3AEQ - chains C and D of the 4 polymer chains in the assembly; structure by X-ray diffraction, 2.90 A resolution.

[Chain C]
Name: Light-independent protochlorophyllide reductase subunit N
From: Rhodobacter capsulatus
Notes: EC 1.18.-.-
UniProt: P26164 (BCHN_RHOCA); numbering as in UniProt (aligned over 2-424)
Sequence (437 residues; each row starts with the number of its first residue; numbers below 1 keep their minus sign (Met-12 is residue -12)):
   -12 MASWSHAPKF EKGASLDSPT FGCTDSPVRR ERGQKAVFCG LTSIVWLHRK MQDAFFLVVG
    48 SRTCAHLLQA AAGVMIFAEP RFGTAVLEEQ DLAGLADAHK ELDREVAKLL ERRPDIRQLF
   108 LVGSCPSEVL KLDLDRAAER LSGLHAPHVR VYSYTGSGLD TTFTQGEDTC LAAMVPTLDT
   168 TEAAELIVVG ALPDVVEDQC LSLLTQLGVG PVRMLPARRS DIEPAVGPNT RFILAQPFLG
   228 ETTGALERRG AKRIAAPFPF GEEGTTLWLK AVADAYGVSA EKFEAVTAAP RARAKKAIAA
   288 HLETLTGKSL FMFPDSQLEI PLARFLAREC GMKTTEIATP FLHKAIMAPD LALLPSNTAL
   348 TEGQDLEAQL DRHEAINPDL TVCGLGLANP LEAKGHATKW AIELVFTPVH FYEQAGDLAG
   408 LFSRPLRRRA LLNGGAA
Disordered / not traced: -12 to 6, 421-424
Construct notes: expression tag (-12 to 1)
Bound ions: 4Fe-4S cluster Fe: Cys26, Cys51, Cys112 (shared with Asp36(D) of chain D)
Ligand contacts:
  - Protochlorophyllide (PMR): Phe25, Thr29, Val32, Trp33, Leu54, Ala57, Ala58, Phe150, Leu372, Trp387, Ile389, Phe393
  - 4Fe-4S cluster (SF4): Cys26, Leu28, Thr50, Cys51, Leu54, Ser111, Cys112, Pro113, Gly143, Ser144, Gly145
UniProt features mapped onto this chain:
  - binding site ([4Fe-4S] cluster): Cys26, Cys51, Cys112
  - mutagenesis: Phe25 (F25A: Retains 50% activity), Cys26 (C26A: Does not form heterotetramers), Cys51 (C51A: Does not form heterotetramers), Cys112 (C112A: Does not form heterotetramers)

[Chain D]
Name: Light-independent protochlorophyllide reductase subunit B
From: Rhodobacter capsulatus
Notes: EC 1.18.-.-
UniProt: P26163 (BCHB_RHOCA); numbering as in UniProt (aligned over 1-525)
Sequence (525 residues; row label = number of the first residue in the row):
     1 MKLTLWTYEG PPHVGAMRVA TAMKDLQLVL HGPQGDTYAD LLFTMIERRN ARPPVSFSTF
    61 EASHMGTDTA ILLKDALAAA HARYKPQAMA VALTCTAELL QDDPNGISRA LNLPVPVVPL
   121 ELPSYSRKEN YGADETFRAL VRALAVPMER TPEVTCNLLG ATALGFRHRD DVAEVTKLLA
   181 TMGIKVNVCA PLGASPDDLR KLGQAHFNVL MYPETGESAA RHLERACKQP FTKIVPIGVG
   241 ATRDFLAEVS KITGLPVVTD ESTLRQPWWS ASVDSTYLTG KRVFIFGDGT HVIAAARIAA
   301 KEVGFEVVGM GCYNREMARP LRTAAAEYGL EALITDDYLE VEKAIEAAAP ELILGTQMER
   361 NIAKKLGLPC AVISAPVHVQ DFPARYAPQM GFEGANVLFD TWVHPLVMGL EEHLLTMFRE
   421 DFEFHDAAGA SHHGGKAVAR EESPVAPADL APAATSDTPA APSPVVVTQA SGEIRWMPEA
   481 ERELRKIPFF VRGKAKRNTE LYAAHKGVCD ITVETLYEAK AHYAR
Disordered / not traced: 420-525
Bound ions: 4Fe-4S cluster Fe: Asp36 (shared with Cys26(C), Cys51(C), Cys112(C) of chain C)
Ligand contacts:
  - Protochlorophyllide (PMR), molecule 1: Tyr38, Leu41, Leu42, Met45, Ile46, Val379
  - Protochlorophyllide (PMR), molecule 2: Val273, Asp274, Met408, Gly409, Leu410, Glu411, His413
  - 4Fe-4S cluster (SF4): Pro33, Gln34, Gly35, Asp36, Thr96
UniProt features mapped onto this chain:
  - active site: Asp274 (Proton donor)
  - binding site ([4Fe-4S] cluster): Asp36
  - binding site (substrate): Gly409, Leu410
  - mutagenesis: Asp36 (D36A: Retains 13% activity; D36C/S: Almost no enzymatic activity), Cys95 (C95A: Does not form heterotetramers), Asp274 (D274A: Almost no enzymatic activity), Met408 (M408A: Retains 85% activity), Leu410 (L410A: Almost no enzymatic activity)

[Interface between chain C and chain D]
Contacting residue pairs (101):
  Arg19(C) - His64(D)  hydrogen bond
  Gly20(C) - Thr59(D)
  Gln21(C) - Ser56(D)
  Gln21(C) - Phe57(D)
  Gln21(C) - Thr59(D)
  Lys22(C) - Gln34(D)
  Lys22(C) - Thr37(D)
  Lys22(C) - Thr59(D)
  Ala23(C) - Thr37(D)
  Val24(C) - Gln34(D)
  Val24(C) - Gly35(D)
  Val24(C) - Thr37(D)
  Phe25(C) - Tyr38(D)  hydrophobic
  Phe25(C) - Leu41(D)  hydrophobic
  Ser48(C) - Cys95(D)  hydrogen bond
  Arg49(C) - Thr7(D)  hydrogen bond
  Arg49(C) - Glu9(D)
  Arg49(C) - Gly10(D)
  Arg49(C) - Lys128(D)
  Thr50(C) - Pro11(D)
  Thr50(C) - His13(D)
  Thr50(C) - Asp36(D)
  Thr50(C) - Tyr38(D)  hydrogen bond (backbone-side chain)
  Thr50(C) - Cys95(D)  hydrogen bond
  Ala52(C) - Thr4(D)
  His53(C) - Thr7(D)
  His53(C) - Gly10(D)
  His53(C) - Pro11(D)
  His53(C) - Tyr38(D)  hydrogen bond
  His53(C) - Leu42(D)
  Leu54(C) - Tyr38(D)  hydrophobic
  Gln56(C) - Trp6(D)
  Gln56(C) - Thr7(D)  hydrogen bond (side chain-backbone)
  Val61(C) - His378(D)
  Ile63(C) - Leu5(D)
  Ile63(C) - Trp6(D)  hydrophobic
  Phe64(C) - Trp6(D)  hydrophobic
  Phe64(C) - Met358(D)  hydrophobic
  Phe64(C) - Asn361(D)
  Phe64(C) - Lys365(D)  hydrogen bond (backbone-side chain)
  Phe64(C) - His378(D)
  Pro67(C) - Leu5(D)  hydrophobic
  Phe69(C) - Leu5(D)
  Gly70(C) - Thr4(D)
  Thr71(C) - Lys2(D)
  Thr71(C) - Leu3(D)
  Thr71(C) - Thr4(D)  hydrogen bond (backbone-backbone)
  Ala72(C) - Lys2(D)
  Val73(C) - Met1(D)
  Val73(C) - Lys2(D)  hydrogen bond (backbone-backbone)
  Val73(C) - Thr4(D)
  Leu74(C) - Met1(D)  hydrophobic
  Leu74(C) - Tyr125(D)
  Glu75(C) - Met1(D)
  Glu75(C) - Lys2(D)
  Glu76(C) - Tyr125(D)
  Glu76(C) - Ser126(D)  hydrogen bond
  Gln77(C) - Met1(D)  hydrogen bond (side chain-backbone)
  Asp78(C) - Met1(D)  hydrogen bond (side chain-backbone)
  Leu79(C) - Leu99(D)  hydrophobic
  Leu79(C) - Tyr125(D)  hydrophobic
  Ala85(C) - Met1(D)
  Glu88(C) - Met1(D)  hydrogen bond (side chain-backbone)
  Leu89(C) - Met1(D)  hydrophobic
  Glu92(C) - Met1(D)
  Glu92(C) - Leu3(D)
  Cys112(C) - Pro33(D)  hydrophobic
  Cys112(C) - Thr96(D)
  Pro113(C) - Thr96(D)
  Pro113(C) - Leu99(D)
  Pro113(C) - Tyr125(D)
  Val116(C) - Thr96(D)
  Val116(C) - Leu99(D)  hydrophobic
  Val116(C) - Leu100(D)  hydrophobic
  Leu117(C) - Leu99(D)  hydrophobic
  Gly145(C) - Gln34(D)
  Leu146(C) - Pro33(D)  hydrophobic
  Leu146(C) - Phe60(D)
  Leu146(C) - Glu61(D)
  Leu146(C) - Ala62(D)  hydrogen bond (backbone-backbone)
  Asp147(C) - Ala62(D)
  Leu353(C) - Arg52(D)
  Glu354(C) - Arg52(D)  salt bridge
  Glu354(C) - Arg83(D)  salt bridge
  Glu354(C) - Tyr84(D)  hydrogen bond
  Leu357(C) - Arg52(D)
  Asp358(C) - Arg83(D)  salt bridge
  Leu372(C) - Leu41(D)  hydrophobic
  Leu372(C) - Thr44(D)  hydrogen bond (backbone-side chain)
  Leu372(C) - Met45(D)
  Gly373(C) - Leu41(D)
  Gly373(C) - Thr44(D)
  Leu374(C) - Arg52(D)
  Asn376(C) - Thr44(D)
  Asn376(C) - Met45(D)
  Asn376(C) - Arg49(D)
  Pro377(C) - Thr44(D)
  Pro377(C) - Asn50(D)
  Pro377(C) - Ala51(D)
  Pro377(C) - Arg52(D)
  Ala380(C) - Asn50(D)
Other interface residues (no listed pair), chain C (56 interface residues in all): Cys26, Leu44, Gly60, Glu66, Leu96, Thr149
Other interface residues (no listed pair), chain D (50 interface residues in all): Val14, Asp40, Val55, Met65, Gln357

[In short]
The interface between chain C and chain D involves 56 residues on one side and 50 on the other, with 17
hydrogen bonds and 3 salt bridges. Polar contacts include Glu354(C)-Arg52(D), Glu354(C)-Arg83(D) and
Asp358(C)-Arg83(D).
Here chain C is Light-independent protochlorophyllide reductase subunit N and chain D is Light-independent
protochlorophyllide reductase subunit B, both from Rhodobacter capsulatus. Entry 3AEQ (Structure of the
light-independent protochlorophyllide reductase catalyzing a key reduction for greening in the dark) was
determined by X-ray diffraction, deposited together with 3AEK, 3AER, 3AES, 3AET and 3AEU.
